PDB entry 3M5G | X-ray diffraction, 2.60 A resolution | chains D and F of the 6 polymer chains in the assembly

# Chain D (and F)
Molecule: Hemagglutinin
From: Influenza A virus
Notes: fragment: Hemagglutinin HA2; chain F of this document is another copy of the same molecule, construct and numbering; everything in this record applies to it too
UniProt: B7NYS1 (B7NYS1_9INFA); residues 1-178 here correspond to UniProt positions 332-509 (UniProt number = residue number + 331)
Sequence (182 residues; each row starts with the number of its first residue):
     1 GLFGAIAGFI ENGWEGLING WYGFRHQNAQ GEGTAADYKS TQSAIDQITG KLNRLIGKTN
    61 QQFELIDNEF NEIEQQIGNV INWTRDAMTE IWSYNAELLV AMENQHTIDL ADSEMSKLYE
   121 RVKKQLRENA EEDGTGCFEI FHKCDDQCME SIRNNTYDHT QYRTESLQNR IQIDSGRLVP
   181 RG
Disordered / not traced: 174-182 (chain F: 173-182)
Differences from the reference sequence: expression tag (179-182)
Cystine bridges: Cys144-Cys148
Covalently attached groups: N-acetylglucosamine (NAG) linked to Asn82
From the paper describing this entry:
  - post-translational modification sites: Asn82

# Chain D / chain F interface
Contacting residue pairs (54; chain D residue first):
  Phe3(D) with Leu2(F); Phe3(F), hydrophobic
  Arg54(D) with Leu98(F)
  Gln61(D) with Asp86(F), hydrogen bond (side chain-backbone); Glu90(F)
  Phe63(D) with Trp83(F); Asp86(F); Ala87(F); Glu90(F)
  Glu64(D) with Trp83(F)
  Ile66(D) with Gln76(F), hydrogen bond (backbone-side chain); Asn79(F); Trp83(F), hydrophobic
  Ile73(D) with Gln76(F)
  Glu74(D) with Glu74(F); Gln76(F)
  Ile77(D) with Gln76(F); Ile77(F), hydrophobic; Val80(F), hydrophobic
  Ile81(D) with Val80(F), hydrophobic
  Thr84(D) with Trp83(F); Thr84(F)
  Arg85(D) with Trp83(F)
  Met88(D) with Trp83(F), hydrophobic; Ala87(F), hydrophobic; Met88(F), hydrophobic; Ile91(F), hydrophobic
  Trp92(D) with Glu90(F); Ile91(F), hydrophobic; Tyr94(F), hydrophobic
  Asn95(D) with Tyr94(F); Asn95(F)
  Leu99(D) with Tyr94(F); Leu98(F), hydrophobic
  Met102(D) with Met102(F), hydrophobic
  His106(D) with Gln105(F)
  Leu110(D) with Leu2(F), hydrophobic
  Ser113(D) with Leu2(F), hydrogen bond (side chain-backbone)
  Lys117(D) with Gly1(F), hydrogen bond (side chain-backbone); Gly4(F)
  Lys123(D) with Lys123(F)
  Lys124(D) with Phe9(F); Tyr119(F); Glu132(F); Gly134(F)
  Arg127(D) with Glu131(F), salt bridge; Glu132(F); Glu139(F), salt bridge
  Glu128(D) with Glu131(F); Arg170(F), salt bridge
  Arg163(D) with Glu131(F), salt bridge; Arg170(F), hydrogen bond (side chain-backbone)
  Leu167(D) with Arg170(F); Ile171(F), hydrophobic
Other interface residues (no listed pair), chain D (32 interface residues in all): Lys58, Gln62, Ile91, Asp109, Thr164
Other interface residues (no listed pair), chain F (36 interface residues in all): Thr89, Ala101, Asp109, Asp133, Phe141, Gln172

# Overview
Chain D and chain F form an interface of 32 and 36 residues respectively; the contacts include 5 hydrogen
bonds and 4 salt bridges. Polar pairs include Arg127(D)-Glu131(F), Arg127(D)-Glu139(F) and
Glu128(D)-Arg170(F). N-acetylglucosamine is covalently linked to Asn82(D). From the paper: a modification site
at Asn82(D).
Chain D and chain F are both Hemagglutinin (Influenza A virus); the structure, Crystal structure of a H7
influenza virus hemagglutinin, was determined by X-ray diffraction (same publication as 3M5H, 3M5I and 3M5J).
